PDB entry 7JYE | X-ray diffraction, 2.55 A resolution | chains A and C

== Chain A ==
Protein: Nuclear receptor subfamily 5 group A member 2
From: Homo sapiens
Notes: fragment: nuclear receptor ligand-binding domain
Reference sequence: O00482 (NR5A2_HUMAN); residues 299-541 here = UniProt positions 299-541
Amino-acid sequence (246 residues; each row starts with the number of its first residue):
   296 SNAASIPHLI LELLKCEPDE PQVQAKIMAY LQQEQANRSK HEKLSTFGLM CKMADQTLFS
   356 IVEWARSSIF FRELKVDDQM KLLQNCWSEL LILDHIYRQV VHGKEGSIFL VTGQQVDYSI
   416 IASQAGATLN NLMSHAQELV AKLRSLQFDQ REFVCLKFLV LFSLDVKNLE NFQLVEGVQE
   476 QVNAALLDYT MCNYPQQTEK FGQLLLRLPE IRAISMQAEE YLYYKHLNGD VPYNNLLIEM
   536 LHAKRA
Disordered / not traced: 296-298, 541
Sequence notes: expression tag (296-298)
Ligand contacts: 9ChoP (VQY; 9-[(3AR,6R,6AR)-6-oxidanyl-3-phenyl-3A-(1-phenylethenyl)-4,5,6,6A-tetrahydro-1H-pentalen-2-yl]nonyl 2-(trimethyl-$l4-azanyl)ethyl hydrogen phosphate): T341, F342, M345, C346, M348, A349, L386, I387, H390, I416, Q419, A420, G421, L424, L427, M428, A431, I509, Y516, L517, K520
Swiss-Prot annotation at these positions:
  - region: Y528 to K539 (AF-2)
  - binding site (a phospholipid derivative): G421 to L424, Y516, K520
  - mutagenesis: D314 (D314R: Decreased interaction with PPARGC1A; decreased ability to increase transcription of target genes), A324 (A324R: Does not affect interaction with PPARGC1A; does not affect ability to increase transcription of target genes), F342 (F342W: Reduced phospholipid binding. Strongly reduced transactivation; when associated with W-416), T352 (T352V: Reduced activation by the synthetic agonists RR-RJW100 and GSK8470), H390 (H390A: Reduced activation by the synthetic agonist GSK8470 without affecting activation by the synthetic agonist RR-RJW100), G398 (G398A: Decreased ability to activate transcription), I416 (I416W: Reduced phospholipid binding. Strongly reduced transactivation; when associated with W-342), G421 (G421A: Decreased ability to activate transcription)

== Chain C ==
Protein: Nuclear receptor coactivator 2
Reference sequence: Q15596 (NCOA2_HUMAN); residue numbers follow UniProt; this construct covers 740-751
Amino-acid sequence (12 residues; each row starts with the number of its first residue):
   740 KENALLRYLL DK
Disordered / not traced: 740-741

== Chain A / chain C interface ==
Residue-residue contacts - 14 pairs, chain A then chain C:
  R361(A) - L748(C)  hydrogen bond (side chain-backbone)
  R361(A) - L749(C)
  R361(A) - K751(C)
  D372(A) - R746(C)  salt bridge
  Q374(A) - L749(C)
  M375(A) - N742(C)
  M375(A) - L745(C)  hydrophobic
  M375(A) - R746(C)
  M375(A) - L749(C)  hydrophobic
  L378(A) - L749(C)  hydrophobic
  Q379(A) - L745(C)
  L531(A) - L744(C)  hydrophobic
  E534(A) - N742(C)
  E534(A) - L744(C)  hydrogen bond (side chain-backbone)
Interface residues without a listed pair, chain A (13 interface residues in all): V357, F366, V371, N530, A538
Interface residues without a listed pair, chain C (9 interface residues in all): A743, D750

== Summary ==
13 residues of chain A and 9 residues of chain C are in contact, with 2 hydrogen bonds and 1 salt bridge.
Polar contacts include D372(A)-R746(C), R361(A)-L748(C) and E534(A)-L744(C). Ligands of chain A: 9ChoP.
Chain A is Nuclear receptor subfamily 5 group A member 2 (Homo sapiens) and chain C is Nuclear receptor
coactivator 2; the structure, Human Liver Receptor Homolog-1 in Complex with 9ChoP and a Fragment of Tif2, was
determined by X-ray diffraction.
